Entry 6U15 (X-ray diffraction, 2.40 A resolution); this record covers chains A and D of the 3 polymer chains in the assembly.

# Chain A
Protein: G/T mismatch-specific thymine DNA glycosylase
Organism: Homo sapiens
Notes: EC 3.2.2.29
UniProtKB: Q13569 (TDG_HUMAN); numbering as in UniProt (aligned over 82-308)
Amino-acid sequence (227 residues; each row starts with the number of its first residue):
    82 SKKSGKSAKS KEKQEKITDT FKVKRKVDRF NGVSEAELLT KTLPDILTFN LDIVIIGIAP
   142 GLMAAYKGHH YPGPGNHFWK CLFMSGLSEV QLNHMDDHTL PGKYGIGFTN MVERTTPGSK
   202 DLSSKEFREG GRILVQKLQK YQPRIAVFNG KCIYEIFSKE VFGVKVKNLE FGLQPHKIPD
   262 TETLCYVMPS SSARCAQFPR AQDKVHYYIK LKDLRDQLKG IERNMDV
Disordered / not traced: 82-108, 304-308
Sequence notes: engineered mutation Ala140 (Asn in Q13569)
Modified / non-standard residues: Cys276 (S-hydroxycysteine; CSO)
Swiss-Prot annotation at these positions:
  - cross-link (Glycyl lysine isopeptide (Lys-Gly)): Lys103 (interchain with G-Cter in SUMO2), Lys248 (interchain with G-Cter in SUMO2)
  - mutagenesis: Ala145 (A145G: Increased DNA glycosylase activity on G/T mispairs), His151 (H151A/Q: Increased DNA glycosylase activity on G/T mispairs), Asn191 (N191A: Reduced DNA glycosylase activity on G/T and G/U mispairs), Thr197 (T197A: Reduced DNA glycosylase activity on G/T mispairs), Arg281 (R281A: Restores the DNA-binding ability of the sumoylated form)
Reported in the primary citation:
  - mutagenesis - N140A (20500-fold), N191A (3750-fold): decreased catalytic activity on caC
  - catalytic residues: Asp126, Asn191 (proposed by the authors, not directly observed)
  - mutagenesis - N140A: unchanged binding to G caC (citing earlier work)
  - mutagenesis - N191A: unchanged binding to G caC substrate (citing earlier work)
  - mutagenesis - N191A: unchanged catalytic activity on G fC substrates (citing earlier work)

# Chain D
Molecule: 28-nt DNA strand
Sequence (28 nucleotides; numbered 1 to 28; the number before each row is that of its first residue):
     1 AGCTGTCCAT CGCTCAXGTA CAGAGCTG
Modified / non-standard residues: 1FC (4-amino-1-(2-deoxy-2-fluoro-5-O-phosphono-beta-D-arabinofuranosyl)-2-oxo-1,2-dihydropyrimidine-5-carboxylic acid) at position 17

# Interface between chain A and chain D
Contacting residue pairs (37; chain A residue first):
  Leu124(A) - 1FC_17(D)  base contact
  Gly138(A) - 1FC_17(D)  base contact
  Ile139(A) - 1FC_17(D)  base contact
  Ile139(A) - DG18(D)  sugar contact
  Ala140(A) - 1FC_17(D)  base contact
  Gly142(A) - 1FC_17(D)  base contact
  Ala145(A) - 1FC_17(D)  base contact
  His151(A) - 1FC_17(D)  base contact
  Tyr152(A) - 1FC_17(D)  base contact
  Pro153(A) - 1FC_17(D)  base contact
  Gly154(A) - 1FC_17(D)  phosphate contact
  Asn157(A) - 1FC_17(D)  hydrogen bond to the phosphate
  Asn191(A) - 1FC_17(D)  base contact
  Gly199(A) - DG18(D)  phosphate contact
  Ser200(A) - DG18(D)  hydrogen bond to the phosphate
  Lys201(A) - DT19(D)  base contact
  Gly231(A) - DT19(D)  phosphate contact
  Lys232(A) - DT19(D)  hydrogen bond to the phosphate
  Lys232(A) - DA20(D)  salt bridge to the phosphate
  Cys233(A) - DT19(D)  hydrogen bond to the phosphate
  Phe252(A) - DA20(D)  phosphate contact
  Pro270(A) - DT19(D)  phosphate contact
  Ser271(A) - 1FC_17(D)  base contact
  Ser271(A) - DG18(D)  phosphate contact
  Ser271(A) - DT19(D)  hydrogen bond to the phosphate
  Ser273(A) - DA16(D)  sugar contact
  Ser273(A) - 1FC_17(D)  base contact
  Ser273(A) - DG18(D)  hydrogen bond to the phosphate
  Ala274(A) - DA16(D)  base contact
  Arg275(A) - DA16(D)  salt bridge to the phosphate
  Arg275(A) - DG18(D)  salt bridge to the phosphate
  Cys276(A) - DG18(D)  base contact
  Cys276(A) - DT19(D)  sugar contact
  Ala277(A) - DG18(D)  base contact
  Gln278(A) - DG18(D)  hydrogen bond to the base
  Gln278(A) - DT19(D)  hydrogen bond to the base
  Gln278(A) - DA20(D)  hydrogen bond to the sugar
Interface residues without a listed pair, chain A (31 interface residues in all): Pro141, His150, Met269, Phe279

# In short
The interface between chain A and chain D involves 31 residues on one side and 5 on the other, with 9 hydrogen
bonds and 3 salt bridges. Among the polar pairs are Gln278(A)-DG18(D), Gln278(A)-DT19(D) and
Gln278(A)-DA20(D). From the paper: catalytic residues Asp126(A) and Asn191(A); N140A and N191A of chain A
reduce catalytic activity on caC.
Chain A is G/T mismatch-specific thymine DNA glycosylase (Homo sapiens) and chain D is a 28-nt DNA strand; the
structure, Human thymine DNA glycosylase N140A mutant bound to DNA with 2'-F-5-carboxyl-dC substrate analog,
was determined by X-ray diffraction together with 6U16 and 6U17 from the same study.
